9G0O - chains D and a of the 12 polymer chains in the assembly; structure by electron microscopy, 3.30 A resolution.

== Chain D ==
Molecule: Tubulin beta chain
Source organism: Xenopus borealis
Reference sequence: Q0IIR4 (Q0IIR4_XENTR); numbering as in UniProt (aligned over 1-445)
Chain sequence (445 residues; numbered 1 to 445; the number before each row is that of its first residue):
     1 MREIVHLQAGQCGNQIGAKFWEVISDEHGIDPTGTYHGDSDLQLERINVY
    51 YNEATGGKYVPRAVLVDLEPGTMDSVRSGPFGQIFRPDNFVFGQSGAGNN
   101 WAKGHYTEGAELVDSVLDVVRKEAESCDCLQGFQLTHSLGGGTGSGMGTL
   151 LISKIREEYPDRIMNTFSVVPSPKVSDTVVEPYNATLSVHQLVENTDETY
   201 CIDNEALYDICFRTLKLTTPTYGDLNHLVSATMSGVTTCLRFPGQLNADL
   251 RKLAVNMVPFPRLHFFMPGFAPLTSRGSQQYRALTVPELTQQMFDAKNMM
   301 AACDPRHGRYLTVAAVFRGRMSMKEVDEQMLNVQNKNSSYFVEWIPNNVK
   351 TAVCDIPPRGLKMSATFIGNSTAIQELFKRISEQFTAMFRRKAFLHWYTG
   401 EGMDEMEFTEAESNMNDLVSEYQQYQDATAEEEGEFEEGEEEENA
Unresolved in the structure: 431-445
Residues lining bound ligands:
  - GDP (guanosine-5'-diphosphate): Gly10, Gln11, Cys12, Gln15, Ile16, Asn99, Ser138, Gly140, Gly141, Gly142, Thr143, Gly144, Val169, Asp177, Thr178, Glu181, Asn204, Tyr222, Asn226
  - GTP (guanosine-5'-triphosphate): Gln245, Leu246, Lys252

== Chain a ==
Molecule: Tubulin alpha chain
Source organism: Xenopus borealis
Reference sequence: Q5EB23 (Q5EB23_XENTR); numbering as in UniProt (aligned over 1-449)
Chain sequence (449 residues; numbered 1 to 449; the number before each row is that of its first residue):
     1 MRECLSIHIGQAGVQMGNACWELYCLEHGIQRDGIVSDDHTAAIDSSFGT
    51 FFSETGSGKHVPRAVFVDLEQTVIGEVRTGPYRSLFHPEQLITGKEDAAN
   101 NYARGHYTIGKEIVDTVMDRVRKMADQCSGLQGFLIFHSFGGGTGSGFTS
   151 LLMERLSVDYGKKSKLEFSVYPAPQISTAVVEPYNSILTTHTTLEHSDCA
   201 FMVDNEAIYDICNRNLDIERPTYTNLNRLIGQIVSSITASLRFDGALNVD
   251 LTEFQTNLVPYPRIHFPLVTYSPIISAEKAYHEQLSVPEITNACFEYSNQ
   301 MVKCDPRRGKYMACCLLYRGDVVPKDVNAAIAAIKTRRTIQFVDWCPTGF
   351 KVGINYQPPTVVPGGDLAKVQRAVCMLSNTTAIAEAWARLDHKFDLMYSK
   401 RAFVHWYVGEGMEEGEFSEAREDMAALEKDYEEVGTESGDGGDEEEDEY
Unresolved in the structure: 39-44, 439-449
Sequence notes: conflict Leu5 (Ile in Q5EB23), Arg32 (Gln in Q5EB23), Val36 (Ile in Q5EB23), Ser37 (Pro in Q5EB23), Asp39 (Glu in Q5EB23), His40 (Lys in Q5EB23), Ile44 (Thr in Q5EB23), Val77 (Ile in Q5EB23), Pro81 (His in Q5EB23), Thr116 (Ser in Q5EB23), Met118 (Leu in Q5EB23), Thr339 (Ser in Q5EB23)
Ion coordination: Mg2+: Glu70, Asp97 (together with GTP)
Residues lining bound ligands: GTP (guanosine-5'-triphosphate): Gly10, Gln11, Ala12, Gln15, Met16, Glu70, Asp97, Ala98, Ala99, Asn100, Ser139, Gly141, Gly142, Gly143, Thr144, Gly145, Val170, Thr178, Glu182, Asn205, Tyr223, Leu226, Asn227, Ile230

== Chain D / chain a interface ==
Pairs across the interface (71):
  Gln11(D) - Gly245(a)  hydrogen bond (side chain-backbone)
  Gln11(D) - Leu247(a)
  Gln11(D) - Asn248(a)  hydrogen bond (side chain-backbone)
  Glu69(D) - Met1(a)
  Glu69(D) - Asp250(a)
  Pro70(D) - Arg2(a)
  Gln94(D) - Arg2(a)  hydrogen bond
  Gln94(D) - Ser129(a)
  Gly96(D) - Gln132(a)
  Gly96(D) - Thr252(a)
  Ala97(D) - Asp250(a)
  Gly98(D) - Thr252(a)
  Gly98(D) - Glu253(a)
  Gly98(D) - Thr256(a)  hydrogen bond (backbone-side chain)
  Asn99(D) - Glu253(a)  hydrogen bond
  Asn99(D) - Asn257(a)
  Asn99(D) - Lys351(a)
  Val175(D) - Asn328(a)
  Val175(D) - Ile331(a)  hydrophobic
  Val175(D) - Ala332(a)  hydrophobic
  Ser176(D) - Thr348(a)
  Ser176(D) - Phe350(a)
  Asp177(D) - Leu247(a)
  Asp177(D) - Phe350(a)
  Asp177(D) - Lys351(a)
  Asp177(D) - Val352(a)  hydrogen bond (backbone-backbone)
  Thr178(D) - Asn257(a)
  Thr178(D) - Thr348(a)
  Thr178(D) - Phe350(a)
  Thr178(D) - Lys351(a)  hydrogen bond
  Val179(D) - Asn257(a)  hydrogen bond (backbone-side chain)
  Val179(D) - Thr348(a)
  Val179(D) - Gly349(a)
  Val179(D) - Lys351(a)
  Tyr208(D) - Pro324(a)
  Tyr208(D) - Lys325(a)
  Tyr208(D) - Asn328(a)  hydrogen bond
  Thr218(D) - Lys325(a)
  Pro220(D) - Val323(a)
  Pro220(D) - Pro324(a)
  Pro220(D) - Lys325(a)
  Thr221(D) - Pro324(a)
  Thr221(D) - Tyr356(a)
  Tyr222(D) - Ala246(a)  hydrophobic
  Tyr222(D) - Leu247(a)
  Tyr222(D) - Pro324(a)  hydrophobic
  Ala387(D) - Trp345(a)
  Met388(D) - Trp345(a)
  Met388(D) - Cys346(a)  hydrophobic
  Met388(D) - Pro347(a)
  Met388(D) - Thr348(a)
  Arg390(D) - Glu437(a)  salt bridge
  Arg391(D) - Tyr261(a)  hydrogen bond (backbone-side chain)
  Arg391(D) - Trp345(a)
  Arg391(D) - Glu437(a)  salt bridge
  Lys392(D) - Tyr261(a)
  Ala393(D) - Pro260(a)
  Ala393(D) - Trp345(a)  hydrophobic
  Phe394(D) - Thr256(a)
  Phe394(D) - Asn257(a)
  Phe394(D) - Pro260(a)  hydrophobic
  Phe394(D) - Trp345(a)  hydrophobic
  Phe394(D) - Cys346(a)  hydrophobic
  His396(D) - Val259(a)  hydrogen bond (side chain-backbone)
  His396(D) - Pro260(a)
  His396(D) - Tyr261(a)
  His396(D) - Pro262(a)
  Trp397(D) - Gln255(a)  hydrogen bond (side chain-backbone)
  Trp397(D) - Thr256(a)
  Trp397(D) - Val259(a)  hydrogen bond (side chain-backbone)
  Glu401(D) - Lys162(a)  salt bridge
Other interface residues (no listed pair), chain D (34 interface residues in all): Thr72, Ser95, Val180, Leu217, Thr219, Gln384
Other interface residues (no listed pair), chain a (37 interface residues in all): Cys314, Thr436

== In short ==
Chain D and chain a form an interface of 34 and 37 residues respectively, with 13 hydrogen bonds and 3 salt
bridges. Polar contacts include Arg390(D)-Glu437(a), Arg391(D)-Glu437(a) and Glu401(D)-Lys162(a). Bound to
chain D: GDP and GTP. Ligands of chain a: GTP.
Chain D is Tubulin beta chain and chain a is Tubulin alpha chain, both from Xenopus borealis; the structure,
Xenopus borealis undecorated microtubule - 14 protofilament, 3-start helix, was determined by electron
microscopy (same publication as 9FVJ, 9G0P, 9G0Q, 9G0R, 9G0S and 9G0T).
